PDB entry 1TWC | X-ray diffraction, 3.00 A resolution | chains C and K of the 10 polymer chains in the assembly

# Chain C
Name: DNA-directed RNA polymerase II 45 kDa polypeptide
From: Saccharomyces cerevisiae
Notes: EC 2.7.7.6
Reference sequence: P16370 (RPB3_YEAST); numbering as in UniProt (aligned over 1-318)
Amino-acid sequence (318 residues; each row starts with the number of its first residue):
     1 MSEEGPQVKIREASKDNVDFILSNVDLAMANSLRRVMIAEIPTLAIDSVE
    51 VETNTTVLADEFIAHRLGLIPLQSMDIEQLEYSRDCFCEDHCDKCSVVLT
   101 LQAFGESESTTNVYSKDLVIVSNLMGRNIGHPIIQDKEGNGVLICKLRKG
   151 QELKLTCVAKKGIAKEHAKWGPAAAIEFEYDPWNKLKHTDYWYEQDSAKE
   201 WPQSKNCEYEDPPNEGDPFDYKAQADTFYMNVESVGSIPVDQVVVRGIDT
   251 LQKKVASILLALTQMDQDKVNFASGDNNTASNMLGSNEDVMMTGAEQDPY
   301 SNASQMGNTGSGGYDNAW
Disordered / not traced: 1-2, 269-318
Bound ions: Zn2+: Cys86, Cys88, Cys92, Cys95
UniProt features mapped onto this chain:
  - binding site (Zn(2+)): Cys86, Cys88, Cys92, Cys95
  - modified residue: Ser2 (N-acetylserine)
  - natural variant: Ala30 (A30D: In mutant RPB3-1)
  - mutagenesis: Lys9 (K9E: Transcript termination readthrough)

# Chain K
Name: DNA-directed RNA polymerase II 13.6 kDa polypeptide
From: Saccharomyces cerevisiae
Notes: EC 2.7.7.6
Reference sequence: P38902 (RPB11_YEAST); residues 1-120 here = UniProt positions 1-120
Amino-acid sequence (120 residues; each row starts with the number of its first residue):
     1 MNAPDRFELFLLGEGESKLKIDPDTKAPNAVVITFEKEDHTLGNLIRAEL
    51 LNDRKVLFAAYKVEHPFFARFKLRIQTTEGYDPKDALKNACNSIINKLGA
   101 LKTNFETEWNLQTLAADDAF
Disordered / not traced: 115-120
UniProt features mapped onto this chain:
  - mutagenesis: Glu108 (E108G/V: Transcript termination readthrough; E108K: Transcript termination readthrough. Lethal), Leu111 (L111P: Transcript termination readthrough), Leu114 (L114P: Transcript termination readthrough)

# Chain C / chain K interface
Residue-residue contacts (68; chain C residue first):
  Glu3(C) - Thr103(K)
  Glu3(C) - Asn104(K)
  Glu3(C) - Thr107(K)
  Pro6(C) - Lys97(K)
  Pro6(C) - Leu101(K)
  Pro6(C) - Asn104(K)
  Gln7(C) - Asn104(K)  hydrogen bond
  Val8(C) - Leu101(K)  hydrophobic
  Val8(C) - Phe105(K)  hydrophobic
  Lys9(C) - Glu108(K)
  Ile10(C) - Glu108(K)
  Ile10(C) - Trp109(K)
  Ile10(C) - Gln112(K)
  Ala13(C) - Trp109(K)  hydrophobic
  Ala13(C) - Leu114(K)
  Ser14(C) - Trp109(K)
  Ser14(C) - Leu114(K)
  Leu22(C) - Leu101(K)  hydrophobic
  Asp26(C) - Glu49(K)
  Asp26(C) - Asn52(K)  hydrogen bond
  Ala28(C) - Asn44(K)
  Met29(C) - Leu45(K)  hydrophobic
  Met29(C) - Lys97(K)
  Met29(C) - Leu98(K)  hydrophobic
  Ser32(C) - Thr41(K)  hydrogen bond (side chain-backbone)
  Ser32(C) - Leu45(K)
  Arg35(C) - Asp39(K)  salt bridge
  Arg35(C) - His40(K)
  Arg35(C) - Thr41(K)  hydrogen bond
  Val36(C) - Thr41(K)
  Arg84(C) - Phe10(K)
  Arg84(C) - Leu11(K)
  Lys165(C) - Arg6(K)  hydrogen bond (backbone-side chain)
  Lys165(C) - Leu9(K)
  Lys165(C) - Phe10(K)
  Lys165(C) - Asp39(K)  salt bridge
  Glu166(C) - Arg6(K)
  Glu166(C) - Phe10(K)
  Asp241(C) - Phe105(K)
  Asp241(C) - Trp109(K)
  Val244(C) - Phe105(K)  hydrophobic
  Val245(C) - Phe105(K)  hydrophobic
  Val245(C) - Glu106(K)
  Ile248(C) - Leu98(K)
  Ile248(C) - Leu101(K)  hydrophobic
  Ile248(C) - Lys102(K)
  Asp249(C) - Lys102(K)  salt bridge
  Leu251(C) - Leu98(K)  hydrophobic
  Gln252(C) - Ile95(K)  hydrogen bond (side chain-backbone)
  Gln252(C) - Leu98(K)
  Gln252(C) - Gly99(K)
  Gln252(C) - Lys102(K)
  Lys254(C) - Glu38(K)  salt bridge
  Val255(C) - Cys91(K)  hydrophobic
  Val255(C) - Ile94(K)  hydrophobic
  Val255(C) - Ile95(K)  hydrophobic
  Ile258(C) - Phe35(K)  hydrophobic
  Ile258(C) - Leu42(K)  hydrophobic
  Ile258(C) - Cys91(K)  hydrophobic
  Leu259(C) - Lys88(K)
  Leu259(C) - Cys91(K)  hydrophobic
  Leu259(C) - Asn92(K)
  Leu259(C) - Ile95(K)  hydrophobic
  Leu262(C) - Leu19(K)  hydrophobic
  Leu262(C) - Leu87(K)  hydrophobic
  Met265(C) - Leu19(K)
  Met265(C) - Ile21(K)  hydrophobic
  Asp266(C) - Lys84(K)  salt bridge
Other interface residues (no listed pair), chain C (41 interface residues in all): Glu4, Lys15, Val18, Glu40, Ile163, Ala164, His167, Ala256, Ala261
Other interface residues (no listed pair), chain K (42 interface residues in all): Phe7, Lys18, Ala48, Ala100, Thr113

# In short
The interface between chain C and chain K involves 41 residues on one side and 42 on the other, with 6
hydrogen bonds and 5 salt bridges. Among the polar pairs are Arg35(C)-Asp39(K), Lys165(C)-Asp39(K) and
Asp249(C)-Lys102(K).
Here chain C is DNA-directed RNA polymerase II 45 kDa polypeptide and chain K is DNA-directed RNA polymerase
II 13.6 kDa polypeptide, both from Saccharomyces cerevisiae. Entry 1TWC (RNA polymerase II complexed with GTP)
was determined by X-ray diffraction together with 1R9S, 1R9T, 1TWA, 1TWF, 1TWG and 1TWH from the same study.
